PDB entry 8WIF | electron microscopy, 2.90 A resolution | chains a and k of the 23 polymer chains in the assembly

== Chain a ==
Molecule: 16S rRNA
Source organism: Mycolicibacterium smegmatis MC2 155
Sequence (1528 nucleotides; row label = number of the first residue in the row):
     1 UUUUUGUUUGGAGAGUUUGAUCCUGGCUCAGGACGAACGCUGGCGGCGUG
    51 CUUAACACAUGCAAGUCGAACGGAAAGGCCCUUUCGGGGGUACUCGAGUG
   101 GCGAACGGGUGAGUAACACGUGGGUGAUCUGCCCUGCACUUUGGGAUAAG
   151 CCUGGGAAACUGGGUCUAAUACCGAAUACACCCUGCUGGUCGCAUGGCCU
   201 GGUAGGGGAAAGCUUUUGCGGUGUGGGAUGGGCCCGCGGCCUAUCAGCUU
   251 GUUGGUGGGGUGAUGGCCUACCAAGGCGACGACGGGUAGCCGGCCUGAGA
   301 GGGUGACCGGCCACACUGGGACUGAGAUACGGCCCAGACUCCUACGGGAG
   351 GCAGCAGUGGGGAAUAUUGCACAAUGGGCGCAAGCCUGAUGCAGCGACGC
   401 CGCGUGAGGGAUGACGGCCUUCGGGUUGUAAACCUCUUUCAGCACAGACG
   451 AAGCGCAAGUGACGGUAUGUGCAGAAGAAGGACCGGCCAACUACGUGCCA
   501 GCAGCCGCGGUAAUACGUAGGGUCCGAGCGUUGUCCGGAAUUACUGGGCG
   551 UAAAGAGCUCGUAGGUGGUUUGUCGCGUUGUUCGUGAAAACUCACAGCUU
   601 AACUGUGGGCGUGCGGGCGAUACGGGCAGACUAGAGUACUGCAGGGGAGA
   651 CUGGAAUUCCUGGUGUAGCGGUGGAAUGCGCAGAUAUCAGGAGGAACACC
   701 GGUGGCGAAGGCGGGUCUCUGGGCAGUAACUGACGCUGAGGAGCGAAAGC
   751 GUGGGGAGCGAACAGGAUUAGAUACCCUGGUAGUCCACGCCGUAAACGGU
   801 GGGUACUAGGUGUGGGUUUCCUUCCUUGGGAUCCGUGCCGUAGCUAACGC
   851 AUUAAGUACCCCGCCUGGGGAGUACGGCCGCAAGGCUAAAACUCAAAGGA
   901 AUUGACGGGGGCCCGCACAAGCGGCGGAGCAUGUGGAUUAAUUCGAUGCA
   951 ACGCGAAGAACCUUACCUGGGUUUGACAUGCACAGGACGCCGGCAGAGAU
  1001 GUCGGUUCCCUUGUGGCCUGUGUGCAGGUGGUGCAUGGCUGUCGUCAGCU
  1051 CGUGUCGUGAGAUGUUGGGUUAAGUCCCGCAACGAGCGCAACCCUUGUCU
  1101 CAUGUUGCCAGCACGUUAUGGUGGGGACUCGUGAGAGACUGCCGGGGUCA
  1151 ACUCGGAGGAAGGUGGGGAUGACGUCAAGUCAUCAUGCCCCUUAUGUCCA
  1201 GGGCUUCACACAUGCUACAAUGGCCGGUACAAAGGGCUGCGAUGCCGUGA
  1251 GGUGGAGCGAAUCCUUUCAAAGCCGGUCUCAGUUCGGAUCGGGGUCUGCA
  1301 ACUCGACCCCGUGAAGUCGGAGUCGCUAGUAAUCGCAGAUCAGCAACGCU
  1351 GCGGUGAAUACGUUCCCGGGCCUUGUACACACCGCCCGUCACGUCAUGAA
  1401 AGUCGGUAACACCCGAAGCCGGUGGCCUAACCCUUGUGGAGGGAGCCGUC
  1451 GAAGGUGGGAUCGGCGAUUGGGACGAAGUCGUAACAAGGUAGCCGUACCG
  1501 GAAGGUGCGGCUGGAUCACCUCCUUUCU
Not modelled in the structure: 1-6, 1524-1528

== Chain k ==
Name: 30S ribosomal protein S10
Source organism: Mycolicibacterium smegmatis MC2 155
UniProt: A0QSD0 (RS10_MYCS2); residue numbers follow UniProt; this construct covers 1-101
Amino-acid sequence (101 residues; row label = number of the first residue in the row):
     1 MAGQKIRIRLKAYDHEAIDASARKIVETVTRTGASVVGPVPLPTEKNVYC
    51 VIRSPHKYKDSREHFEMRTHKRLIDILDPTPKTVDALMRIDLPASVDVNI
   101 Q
Not modelled in the structure: 1-3

== Interface between chain a and chain k ==
Pairs across the interface (70; chain a residue first):
  G945(a) with His56(k), sugar contact
  A946(a) with His56(k), sugar contact; Lys57(k), hydrogen bond to the sugar
  A951(a) with Lys57(k), salt bridge to the phosphate; Tyr58(k), phosphate contact
  C954(a) with Lys57(k), sugar contact; Lys59(k), salt bridge to the phosphate
  G955(a) with Pro55(k), sugar contact; His56(k), hydrogen bond to the base; Lys57(k), sugar contact; Lys59(k), salt bridge to the phosphate
  A957(a) with Cys50(k), base contact; Lys59(k), salt bridge to the phosphate; Arg62(k), hydrogen bond to the base
  G1038(a) with Pro55(k), base contact
  C1039(a) with Arg53(k), hydrogen bond to the sugar; Pro55(k), base contact
  U1040(a) with Arg53(k), sugar contact; Ser54(k), sugar contact; Tyr58(k), sugar contact; Ser61(k), phosphate contact
  G1041(a) with Arg53(k), phosphate contact; Tyr58(k), sugar contact; Ser61(k), phosphate contact
  U1095(a) with Arg68(k), salt bridge to the phosphate
  U1103(a) with Pro41(k), sugar contact
  G1104(a) with Val37(k), phosphate contact
  U1105(a) with Arg7(k), hydrogen bond to the phosphate; Val37(k), phosphate contact; Val40(k), base contact; Leu73(k), sugar contact
  U1106(a) with Arg7(k), salt bridge to the phosphate; Arg9(k), hydrogen bond to the base; Leu42(k), base contact
  G1131(a) with Pro41(k), base contact; Leu42(k), sugar contact; Pro43(k), sugar contact
  U1132(a) with Pro41(k), sugar contact; Leu42(k), sugar contact; Thr44(k), sugar contact; Arg72(k), hydrogen bond to the phosphate
  G1133(a) with His15(k), hydrogen bond to the phosphate; Asp19(k), sugar contact; His70(k), salt bridge to the phosphate; Arg72(k), salt bridge to the phosphate
  A1134(a) with His15(k), phosphate contact
  U1170(a) with Arg53(k), salt bridge to the phosphate; Glu63(k), phosphate contact
  A1178(a) with Tyr58(k), base contact
  G1179(a) with Pro55(k), base contact; His56(k), sugar contact; Lys57(k), sugar contact; Tyr58(k), sugar contact
  U1180(a) with His56(k), sugar contact
  U1183(a) with Pro55(k), base contact
  G1234(a) with Lys46(k), phosphate contact
  G1235(a) with Glu45(k), phosphate contact; Lys46(k), phosphate contact; Asn47(k), phosphate contact
  A1260(a) with Arg9(k), salt bridge to the phosphate; Lys11(k), salt bridge to the phosphate
  A1261(a) with Arg9(k), salt bridge to the phosphate; Leu42(k), base contact; Pro43(k), sugar contact; Lys71(k), salt bridge to the phosphate
  C1349(a) with Arg62(k), hydrogen bond to the sugar
  U1350(a) with Cys50(k), sugar contact; Arg62(k), sugar contact; His64(k), hydrogen bond to the phosphate
  G1351(a) with His64(k), salt bridge to the phosphate
Interface residues without a listed pair, chain a (35 interface residues in all): U947, A956, C1094, A1169
Interface residues without a listed pair, chain k (33 interface residues in all): Glu16, Ile52

== Overview ==
The interface between chain a and chain k involves 35 residues on one side and 33 on the other, with 10
hydrogen bonds and 14 salt bridges. Polar contacts include G955(a)-His56(k), A957(a)-Arg62(k) and
U1106(a)-Arg9(k).
Here chain a is 16S rRNA and chain k is 30S ribosomal protein S10, both from Mycolicibacterium smegmatis MC2
155. Entry 8WIF (Cryo- EM structure of Mycobacterium smegmatis 30S ribosomal subunit (body 2) of 70S ribosome
and RafH) was determined by electron microscopy (same publication as 8WHX, 8WHY, 8WI7, 8WI8, 8WI9, 8WIB, 8WIC
and 8WID).
